PDB entry 8AB9 | electron microscopy, 3.30 A resolution | chains O and S of the 20 polymer chains in the assembly

== Chain O ==
Molecule: YALI0A17468p
Organism: Yarrowia lipolytica
UniProt: Q6CGP7 (Q6CGP7_YARLI); residues 1-330 here = UniProt positions 1-330
Amino-acid sequence (330 residues; numbered 1 to 330; the number before each row is that of its first residue):
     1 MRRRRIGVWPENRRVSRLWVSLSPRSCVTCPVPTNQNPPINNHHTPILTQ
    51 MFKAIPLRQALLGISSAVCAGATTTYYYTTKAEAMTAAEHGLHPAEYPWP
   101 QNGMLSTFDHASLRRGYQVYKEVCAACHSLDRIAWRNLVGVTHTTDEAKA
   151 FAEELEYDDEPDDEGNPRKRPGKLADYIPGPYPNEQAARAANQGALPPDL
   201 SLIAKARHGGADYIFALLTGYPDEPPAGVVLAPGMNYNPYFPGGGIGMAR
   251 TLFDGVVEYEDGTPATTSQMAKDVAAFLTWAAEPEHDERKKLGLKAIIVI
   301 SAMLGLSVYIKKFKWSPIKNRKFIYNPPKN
Unresolved in the structure: 1-84, 329-330
Metal / ion sites: heme c Fe: His128, Met248
Small-molecule neighbours:
  - heme c (HEC): Val119, Val123, Cys124, Cys127, His128, Asn192, Ala195, Leu196, Pro197, Pro198, Leu200, Ile203, Arg207, Tyr213, Ile214, Leu217, Leu218, Phe241, Ile246, Gly247, Met248, Thr251, Leu252, Val274, Leu278
  - phosphatidylethanolamine (PTY): Leu292, Lys295, Ala296, Val299, Ile300, Met303

== Chain S ==
Molecule: Cytochrome b-c1 complex subunit 8
Organism: Yarrowia lipolytica
UniProt: Q6C387 (Q6C387_YARLI); residues 3-95 here correspond to UniProt positions 1-93 (UniProt number = residue number - 2)
Amino-acid sequence (93 residues; row label = number of the first residue in the row):
     3 MGGNGHYMGWWGHMGSPPQKGIAGYTISPFAARPFAGVVHAAIFNTFRRT
    53 KNQALFVILPVSFFYYVWTQASEKNEWLYTKAGRHELAKALAE
Unresolved in the structure: 3-8, 94-95
Small-molecule neighbours: 1,2-diacyl-sn-glycero-3-phosphocholine (PC1): Gln55, Phe58, Val59, Val63

== How chain O and chain S interact ==
Contacting residue pairs (31):
  Met85(O) with Tyr81(S)
  Thr86(O) with Tyr81(S)
  Tyr309(O) with Phe37(S), hydrophobic
  Lys312(O) with Pro36(S); Phe37(S)
  Phe313(O) with Pro31(S); Phe32(S), hydrophobic; Pro36(S), hydrophobic
  Ser316(O) with Pro31(S); Ala34(S)
  Pro317(O) with Thr28(S), hydrogen bond (backbone-side chain); Ile29(S); Pro31(S)
  Asn320(O) with Ala34(S)
  Arg321(O) with Tyr27(S); Thr28(S)
  Lys322(O) with Ala25(S); Gly26(S); Tyr27(S), hydrogen bond (backbone-backbone)
  Phe323(O) with Ile24(S), hydrophobic; Ala25(S); Gly26(S)
  Ile324(O) with Gly23(S); Ile24(S); Ala25(S), hydrogen bond (backbone-backbone); Tyr27(S), hydrophobic
  Tyr325(O) with Lys22(S); Gly23(S); Ile24(S), hydrophobic
  Asn326(O) with Gly23(S), hydrogen bond (backbone-backbone)
  Pro328(O) with Lys22(S)
Other interface residues (no listed pair), chain O (16 interface residues in all): Val308
Other interface residues (no listed pair), chain S (15 interface residues in all): Ser30

== In short ==
Chain O and chain S form an interface of 16 and 15 residues respectively, with 4 hydrogen bonds. Polar pairs
include Pro317(O)-Thr28(S), Lys322(O)-Tyr27(S) and Ile324(O)-Ala25(S). Chain O binds phosphatidylethanolamine
and heme c. Ligands of chain S: 1,2-diacyl-sn-glycero-3-phosphocholine.
Chain O is YALI0A17468p and chain S is Cytochrome b-c1 complex subunit 8, both from Yarrowia lipolytica; the
structure, Complex III2 from Yarrowia lipolytica, ascorbate-reduced, b-position, was determined by electron
microscopy, deposited together with 8AB6, 8AB7, 8AB8, 8ABA, 8ABB, 8ABE and 11 further entries.
